4J8V - chains C and J of the 5 polymer chains in the assembly; structure by X-ray diffraction, 2.58 A resolution.

# Chain C
Molecule: Histone H2A
From: Xenopus laevis
UniProtKB: Q6AZJ8 (Q6AZJ8_XENLA); aligned to UniProt positions 2-129 over residues 1-128 (the alignment contains insertions or deletions, so no single offset holds)
Chain sequence (128 residues; row label = number of the first residue in the row):
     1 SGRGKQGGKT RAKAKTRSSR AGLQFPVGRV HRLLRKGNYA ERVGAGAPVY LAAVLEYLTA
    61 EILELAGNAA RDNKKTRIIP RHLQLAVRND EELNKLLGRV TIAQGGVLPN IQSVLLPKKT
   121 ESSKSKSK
Unresolved in the structure: 1-13, 120-128

# Chain J
Molecule: 145-nt DNA strand
Sequence (145 nucleotides; row label = number of the first residue in the row; numbers below 1 keep their minus sign (DA-72 is residue -72)):
   -72 ATCAATATCC ACCTGCAGAT ACTACCAAAA GTGTATTTGG AAACTGCTCC ATCAAAAGGC
   -12 ATGTTCAGCT GATTCAGCTG AACATGCCTT TTGATGGAGC AGTTTCCAAA TACACTTTTG
    48 GTAGTATCTG CAGGTGGATA TTGAT

# Interface between chain C and chain J
Contacting residue pairs (15):
  Arg29(C) with DG47(J), hydrogen bond to the phosphate; DG48(J), salt bridge to the phosphate
  Arg35(C) with DT38(J), salt bridge to the phosphate
  Arg42(C) with DA37(J), sugar contact; DT38(J), phosphate contact
  Val43(C) with DA37(J), phosphate contact; DT38(J), hydrogen bond to the phosphate
  Gly44(C) with DA37(J), phosphate contact
  Ala45(C) with DA37(J), hydrogen bond to the phosphate
  Lys75(C) with DC58(J), phosphate contact; DA59(J), phosphate contact
  Thr76(C) with DG57(J), sugar contact; DC58(J), hydrogen bond to the phosphate
  Arg77(C) with DG57(J), hydrogen bond to the sugar; DC58(J), hydrogen bond to the phosphate
Other interface residues (no listed pair), chain C (11 interface residues in all): Glu41, Lys74

# Overview
11 residues of chain C face 7 of chain J across their interface; the contacts include 6 hydrogen bonds and 2
salt bridges. Among the polar pairs are Arg77(C)-DG57(J), Arg29(C)-DG47(J) and Val43(C)-DT38(J).
Here chain C is Histone H2A (Xenopus laevis) and chain J is a 145-nt DNA strand. Entry 4J8V (X-ray structure
of NCP145 with bound chlorido(eta-6-p-cymene)(N-phenyl-2-pyridinecarbothioamide)ruthenium(II)) was determined
by X-ray diffraction (same publication as 4J8X, 4J8U and 4J8W).
